6D8B - chains B and E of the 6 polymer chains in the assembly; structure by X-ray diffraction, 2.95 A resolution.

Chain B:
Protein: Hemagglutinin HA2 chain
Organism: Influenza A virus
UniProt: A0A218MY65 (A0A218MY65_9INFA); residues 1-221 here correspond to UniProt positions 340-560 (UniProt number = residue number + 339)
Chain sequence (221 residues; numbered 1 to 221; the number before each row is that of its first residue):
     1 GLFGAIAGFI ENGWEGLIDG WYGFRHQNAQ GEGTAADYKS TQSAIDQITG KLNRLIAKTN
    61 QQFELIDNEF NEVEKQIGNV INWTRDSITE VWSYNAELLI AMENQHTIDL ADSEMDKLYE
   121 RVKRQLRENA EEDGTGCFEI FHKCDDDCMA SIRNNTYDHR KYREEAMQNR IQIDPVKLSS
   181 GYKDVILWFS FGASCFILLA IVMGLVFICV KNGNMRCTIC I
Unresolved in the structure: 172-221
Disulfide bonds: Cys-144/Cys-148
Covalent attachments: N-acetylglucosamine (NAG) linked to Asn-82
From the paper describing this entry:
  - post-translational modification sites: Asn-82

Chain E:
Protein: Hemagglutinin HA1 chain
Organism: Influenza A virus
UniProt: A0A2I7YV81 (A0A2I7YV81_9INFA); residues 1-321 here correspond to UniProt positions 19-339 (UniProt number = residue number + 18)
Chain sequence (321 residues; each row starts with the number of its first residue):
     1 DKICLGHHAV SNGTKVNTLT ERGVEVVNAT ETVERTNIPR ICSKGKRTVD LGQCGLLGTI
    61 TGPPQCDQFL EFSADLIIER REGSDVCYPG KFVNEEALRQ ILRESGGIDK ETMGFTYNGI
   121 RTNGVTSACK RSGSSFYAEM KWLLSNTDNA AFPQMTKSYK NTRKSPAIIV WGIHHSVSTA
   181 EQTKLYGSGN KLVTVGSSNY QQSFVPSPGA RPQVNGLSGR IDFHWLILNP NDTVTFSFNG
   241 AFIAPDRASF LRGKSMGIQS GVQVDANCEG DCYHSGGTII SNLPFQNIDS RAVGKCPRYV
   301 KQRSLLLATG MKNVPEIPKG R
Unresolved in the structure: 317-321
Disulfide bonds: Cys-42/Cys-268, Cys-54/Cys-66, Cys-87/Cys-129, Cys-272/Cys-296
Covalent attachments: N-acetylglucosamine (NAG) linked to Asn-231
From the paper describing this entry:
  - post-translational modification sites: Asn-231
  - specificity-determining residues: Leu-217
  - mutagenesis - V177K/K184T/G219S: increased binding to human-type receptor

Interface between chain B and chain E:
Pairs across the interface - 4 pairs, chain B then chain E:
  Lys-75(B) with Ile-101(E); Ile-227(E)
  Asn-79(B) with Gln-100(E), hydrogen bond
  Glu-90(B) with Arg-298(E), salt bridge
Interface residues without a listed pair, chain B (5 interface residues in all): Asn-71, Gln-76
Interface residues without a listed pair, chain E (7 interface residues in all): Glu-96, Ala-97, Asn-199

Overview:
Chain B and chain E form an interface of 5 and 7 residues respectively; the contacts include 1 hydrogen bond
and 1 salt bridge. Polar pairs include Glu-90(B)/Arg-298(E) and Asn-79(B)/Gln-100(E). N-acetylglucosamine is
covalently linked to Asn-82(B). The paper reports that V177K/K184T/G219S of chain E increase binding to
human-type receptor; the specificity determinant Leu-217(E).
Here chain B is Hemagglutinin HA2 chain and chain E is Hemagglutinin HA1 chain, both from Influenza A virus.
Entry 6D8B (The crystal structure of hemagglutinin from A/Hong Kong/125/2017 H7N9 influenza virus) was
determined by X-ray diffraction, deposited together with 6D7C, 6D7U and 6D8D.
